6DVM - chain A; structure by X-ray diffraction, 1.47 A resolution.

== Chain A ==
Name: Hdac6 protein
Organism: Danio rerio
UniProtKB: A7YT55 (A7YT55_DANRE); residues 440-798 here correspond to UniProt positions 288-646 (UniProt number = residue number - 152)
Amino-acid sequence (364 residues; numbered 435 to 798; the number before each row is that of its first residue):
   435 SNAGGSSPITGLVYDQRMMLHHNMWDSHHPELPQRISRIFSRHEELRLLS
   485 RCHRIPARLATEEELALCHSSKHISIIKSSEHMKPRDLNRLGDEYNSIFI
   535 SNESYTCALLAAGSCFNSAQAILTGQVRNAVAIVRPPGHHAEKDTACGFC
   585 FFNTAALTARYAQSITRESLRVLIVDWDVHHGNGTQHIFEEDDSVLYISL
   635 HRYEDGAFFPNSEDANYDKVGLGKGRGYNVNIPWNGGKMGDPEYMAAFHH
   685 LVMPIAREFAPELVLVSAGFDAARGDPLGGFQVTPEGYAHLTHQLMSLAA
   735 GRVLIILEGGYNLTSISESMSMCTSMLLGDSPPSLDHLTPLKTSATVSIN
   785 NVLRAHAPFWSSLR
Disordered / not traced: 435-442
Construct notes: expression tag (435-439)
Metal / ion sites: K+ site 1: Asp-610, Asp-612, His-614, Ser-633, Leu-634; Zn2+: Asp-612, His-614, Asp-705 (together with HBJ); K+ site 2: Phe-623, Asp-626, Val-629, Tyr-662
Ligand contacts: HBJ (4-(dimethylamino)-N-{[4-(hydroxycarbamoyl)phenyl]methyl}-N-{2-[(4-methylphenyl)amino]-2-oxoethyl}benzamide): Asp-460, His-463, Pro-464, Ser-531, His-574, Gly-582, Phe-583, Asp-612, His-614, Phe-643, Asp-705, Leu-712, Gly-743, Gly-744, Tyr-745
Reported in the primary citation:
  - binding site for HBJ: Pro-464, His-573, His-574, Phe-583, His-614, Phe-643, Tyr-745
  - Zn2+ coordination: His-614
  - catalytic residues: His-573, His-574 (citing earlier work)

== Summary ==
Chain A binds compound HBJ. Asp-610, Asp-612, His-614, Ser-633 and Leu-634 form the K+ site 1. The Zn2+ site
is built by Asp-612, His-614 and Asp-705. The paper reports catalytic residues His-573 and His-574; a binding
site for HBJ at Pro-464, His-573 and His-574 among others.
Chain A is Hdac6 protein (Danio rerio); the structure, Crystal structure of Danio rerio histone deacetylase 6
catalytic domain 2 in complex with DDK-122, was determined by X-ray diffraction, deposited together with 6DVL,
6DVN and 6DVO.
